Entry 8WK3 (electron microscopy, 3.30 A resolution); this record covers chains M and H of the 43 polymer chains in the assembly.

[Chain M]
Molecule: Flagellar hook-basal body complex protein FliE
Source organism: Salmonella enterica subsp. enterica serovar Typhimurium str. LT2
UniProtKB: P26462 (FLIE_SALTY); residues 1-104 here = UniProt positions 1-104
Chain sequence (104 residues; row label = number of the first residue in the row):
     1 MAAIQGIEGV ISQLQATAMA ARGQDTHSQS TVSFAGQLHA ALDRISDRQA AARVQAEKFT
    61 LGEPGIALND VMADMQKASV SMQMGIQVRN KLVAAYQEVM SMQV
Not modelled in the structure: 1-30

[Chain H]
Molecule: Flagellar biosynthetic protein FliP
Source organism: Salmonella enterica subsp. enterica serovar Typhimurium str. LT2
UniProtKB: P54700 (FLIP_SALTY); numbering as in UniProt (aligned over 1-245)
Chain sequence (245 residues; numbered 1 to 245; the number before each row is that of its first residue):
     1 MRRLLFLSLA GLWLFSPAAA AQLPGLISQP LAGGGQSWSL SVQTLVFITS LTFLPAILLM
    61 MTSFTRIIIV FGLLRNALGT PSAPPNQVLL GLALFLTFFI MSPVIDKIYV DAYQPFSEQK
   121 ISMQEALDKG AQPLRAFMLR QTREADLALF ARLANSGPLQ GPEAVPMRIL LPAYVTSELK
   181 TAFQIGFTIF IPFLIIDLVI ASVLMALGMM MVPPATIALP FKLMLFVLVD GWQLLMGSLA
   241 QSFYS
Not modelled in the structure: 1-35, 244-245

[Chain M / chain H interface]
Residue-residue contacts (28; chain M residue first):
  Thr31(M) - Asp106(H)  hydrogen bond (backbone-side chain)
  Val32(M) - Asp106(H)  hydrogen bond (backbone-side chain)
  Val32(M) - Tyr109(H)  hydrophobic
  Phe34(M) - Ile105(H)  hydrophobic
  Gln37(M) - Tyr113(H)  hydrogen bond
  Met84(M) - Thr44(H)  hydrogen bond
  Met84(M) - Phe47(H)  hydrophobic
  Val88(M) - Phe47(H)  hydrophobic
  Val88(M) - Leu51(H)  hydrophobic
  Lys91(M) - Ile48(H)
  Lys91(M) - Thr52(H)  hydrogen bond
  Leu92(M) - Leu54(H)  hydrophobic
  Ala95(M) - Leu54(H)  hydrophobic
  Glu98(M) - Pro55(H)
  Val99(M) - Leu58(H)  hydrophobic
  Val99(M) - Leu90(H)
  Val99(M) - Leu94(H)  hydrophobic
  Met100(M) - Gln87(H)
  Met100(M) - Leu90(H)  hydrophobic
  Met102(M) - Leu59(H)  hydrophobic
  Met102(M) - Asn86(H)
  Met102(M) - Leu90(H)  hydrophobic
  Gln103(M) - Arg75(H)
  Gln103(M) - Asn86(H)  hydrogen bond (backbone-side chain)
  Val104(M) - Ile68(H)  hydrophobic
  Val104(M) - Arg75(H)
  Val104(M) - Asn86(H)
  Val104(M) - Leu90(H)  hydrophobic
Also at the interface, not in a pair above, chain M (16 interface residues in all): Gln87
Also at the interface, not in a pair above, chain H (24 interface residues in all): Phe64, Gly72, Leu89, Gly91, Phe98

[In short]
Chain M and chain H form an interface of 16 and 24 residues respectively, with 6 hydrogen bonds. Polar pairs
include Thr31(M)-Asp106(H), Val32(M)-Asp106(H) and Gln37(M)-Tyr113(H).
Chain M is Flagellar hook-basal body complex protein FliE and chain H is Flagellar biosynthetic protein FliP,
both from Salmonella enterica subsp. enterica serovar Typhimurium str. LT2; the structure, Cryo-EM structure
of the proximal rod-export apparatus and FlgF within the motor-hook complex in the CW ..., was determined by
electron microscopy, deposited together with 8WHT, 8WIW, 8WK4, 8WKI, 8WKK, 8WKQ and 11 further entries.
